9JO2 - chains G and I of the 11 polymer chains in the assembly; structure by electron microscopy, 3.00 A resolution.

# Chain G
Name: Histone H2A
Source organism: Xenopus laevis
UniProt: Q6AZJ8 (Q6AZJ8_XENLA); residues 1-129 here correspond to UniProt positions 2-130 (UniProt number = residue number + 1)
Sequence (129 residues; numbered 1 to 129; the number before each row is that of its first residue):
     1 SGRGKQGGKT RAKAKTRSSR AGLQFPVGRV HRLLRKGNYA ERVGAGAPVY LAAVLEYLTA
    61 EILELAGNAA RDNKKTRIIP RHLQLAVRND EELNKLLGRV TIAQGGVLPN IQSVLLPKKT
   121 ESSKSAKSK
Disordered / not traced: 1-11, 119-129

# Chain I
Molecule: 146-nt DNA strand
Source organism: Escherichia coli K-12
Sequence (146 nucleotides; each row starts with the number of its first residue):
     2 TCGAGAATCC CGGTGCCGAG GCCGCTCAAT TGGTCGTAGA CAGCTCTAGC ACCGCTTAAA
    62 CGCACGTACG CGCTGTCCCC CGCGTTTTAA CCGCCAAGGG GATTACTCCC TAGTCTCCAG
   122 GCACGTGTCA GATATATACA TCCGAT

# How chain G and chain I interact
Contacting residue pairs (13; chain G residue first):
  Ala-12(G) / DT32(I)  phosphate contact
  Ala-12(G) / DG33(I)  hydrogen bond to the phosphate
  Lys-13(G) / DT32(I)  phosphate contact
  Lys-15(G) / DT31(I)  phosphate contact
  Lys-15(G) / DT32(I)  hydrogen bond to the phosphate
  Thr-16(G) / DT31(I)  hydrogen bond to the phosphate
  Arg-17(G) / DT31(I)  salt bridge to the phosphate
  Arg-20(G) / DT32(I)  salt bridge to the phosphate
  Gly-28(G) / DA30(I)  sugar contact
  Arg-32(G) / DA30(I)  salt bridge to the phosphate
  Arg-42(G) / DA39(I)  hydrogen bond to the sugar
  Arg-77(G) / DA20(I)  hydrogen bond to the phosphate
  Arg-77(G) / DG21(I)  salt bridge to the phosphate
Also at the interface, not in a pair above, chain G (13 interface residues in all): Ala-14, Ser-18, Arg-29
Also at the interface, not in a pair above, chain I (9 interface residues in all): DA29, DG40

# Summary
13 residues of chain G and 9 residues of chain I are in contact; the contacts include 5 hydrogen bonds and 4
salt bridges. Polar contacts include Arg-42(G)/DA39(I), Ala-12(G)/DG33(I) and Lys-15(G)/DT32(I).
Here chain G is Histone H2A (Xenopus laevis) and chain I is a 146-nt DNA strand (Escherichia coli K-12). Entry
9JO2 (Structure of isw1-nucleosome complex in Apo* state) was determined by electron microscopy together with
9JNT, 9JNU, 9JNV, 9JO5, 9LIU and 9LJ2 from the same study.
